8WG2 - chains A and B; structure by X-ray diffraction, 2.45 A resolution.

[Chain A (and B)]
Name: Candidate alpha-glucosidase Glycoside hydrolase family 97
Organism: Flavobacterium johnsoniae (strain ATCC 17061 / DSM 2064 / JCM 8514 / NBRC 14942 / NCIMB 11054 / UW101)
Notes: EC 3.2.1.70; chain B of this document is another copy of the same molecule, construct and numbering; everything in this record applies to it too
Reference sequence: A5FBI0 (A5FBI0_FLAJ1); residue numbers follow UniProt; this construct covers 21-704
Sequence (685 residues; each row starts with the number of its first residue):
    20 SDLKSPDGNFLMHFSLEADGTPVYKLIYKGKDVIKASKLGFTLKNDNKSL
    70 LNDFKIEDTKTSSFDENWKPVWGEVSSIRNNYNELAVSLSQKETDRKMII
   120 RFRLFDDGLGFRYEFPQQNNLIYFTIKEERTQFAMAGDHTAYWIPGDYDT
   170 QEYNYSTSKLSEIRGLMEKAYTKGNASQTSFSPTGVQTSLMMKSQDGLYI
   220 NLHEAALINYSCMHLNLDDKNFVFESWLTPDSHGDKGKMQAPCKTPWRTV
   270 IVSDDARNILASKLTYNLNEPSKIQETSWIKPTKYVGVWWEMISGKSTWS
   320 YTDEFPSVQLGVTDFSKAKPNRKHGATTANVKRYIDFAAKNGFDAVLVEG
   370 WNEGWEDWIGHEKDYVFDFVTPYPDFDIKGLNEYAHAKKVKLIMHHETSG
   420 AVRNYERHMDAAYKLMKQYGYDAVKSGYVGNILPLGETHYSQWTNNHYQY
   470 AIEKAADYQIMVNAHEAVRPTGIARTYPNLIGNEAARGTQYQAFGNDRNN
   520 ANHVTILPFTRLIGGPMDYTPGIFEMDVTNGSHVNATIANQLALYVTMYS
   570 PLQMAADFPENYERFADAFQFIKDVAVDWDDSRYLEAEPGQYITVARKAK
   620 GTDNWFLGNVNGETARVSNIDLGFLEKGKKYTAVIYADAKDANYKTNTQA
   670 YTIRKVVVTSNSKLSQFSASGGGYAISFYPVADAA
Unresolved in the structure: 193-195, 702-704 (chain B: 701-704)
Sequence notes: expression tag (20); engineered mutation Gln509 (Glu in A5FBI0)
Metal / ion sites: Ca2+: Glu171, Glu485, Glu503, Gln509 (together with alpha-D-glucopyranose)

[Chain A / chain B interface]
Pairs across the interface (57):
  Gln136(A) - Phe324(B)
  Gln137(A) - Pro325(B)
  Ile141(A) - Pro325(B)  hydrophobic
  Ile141(A) - Ser326(B)
  Tyr142(A) - Ser326(B)
  Tyr142(A) - Asp376(B)  hydrogen bond
  Tyr142(A) - His380(B)
  Tyr142(A) - Lys382(B)
  Ser251(A) - Pro453(B)
  His252(A) - Leu454(B)
  Lys257(A) - Leu454(B)
  Gln259(A) - Ser326(B)  hydrogen bond
  Gln259(A) - Val327(B)  hydrogen bond (side chain-backbone)
  Gln259(A) - Gln328(B)  hydrogen bond (backbone-side chain)
  Gln259(A) - Asp376(B)
  Gln259(A) - Lys382(B)
  Ala260(A) - Ser326(B)  hydrogen bond (backbone-side chain)
  Ala260(A) - Gln328(B)
  Pro261(A) - Gln328(B)  hydrogen bond (backbone-side chain)
  Pro325(A) - Gln136(B)
  Pro325(A) - Gln137(B)
  Pro325(A) - Ile141(B)  hydrophobic
  Ser326(A) - Ile141(B)
  Ser326(A) - Tyr142(B)
  Ser326(A) - Gln259(B)  hydrogen bond
  Ser326(A) - Ala260(B)  hydrogen bond (side chain-backbone)
  Val327(A) - Gln259(B)  hydrogen bond (backbone-side chain)
  Gln328(A) - Gln259(B)  hydrogen bond (side chain-backbone)
  Gln328(A) - Ala260(B)
  Gln328(A) - Pro261(B)  hydrogen bond (side chain-backbone)
  Asp376(A) - Tyr142(B)  hydrogen bond
  Asp376(A) - Gln259(B)
  His380(A) - Tyr142(B)
  Glu381(A) - Lys257(B)  salt bridge
  Lys382(A) - Tyr142(B)  hydrogen bond
  Lys382(A) - Gln259(B)
  Asp383(A) - Trp462(B)
  Arg422(A) - Glu425(B)
  Arg422(A) - Trp462(B)  hydrogen bond (side chain-backbone)
  Arg422(A) - Asn465(B)
  Glu425(A) - Arg422(B)
  Glu425(A) - Arg426(B)  salt bridge
  Arg426(A) - Glu425(B)  salt bridge
  Arg426(A) - Asn465(B)  hydrogen bond
  Arg426(A) - His466(B)
  Arg426(A) - Tyr469(B)
  Pro453(A) - Ser251(B)
  Pro453(A) - Trp462(B)
  Leu454(A) - His252(B)
  Leu454(A) - Lys257(B)
  Trp462(A) - Asp383(B)
  Trp462(A) - Arg422(B)  hydrogen bond (backbone-side chain)
  Trp462(A) - Pro453(B)
  Asn465(A) - Arg422(B)  hydrogen bond
  Asn465(A) - Arg426(B)  hydrogen bond
  His466(A) - Arg426(B)
  Tyr469(A) - Arg426(B)
Other interface residues (no listed pair), chain A (32 interface residues in all): Asn138, Phe324, Leu452, Gly455
Other interface residues (no listed pair), chain B (31 interface residues in all): Glu381, Leu452, Gly455

[Summary]
The interface between chain A and chain B involves 32 residues on one side and 31 on the other, with 18
hydrogen bonds and 3 salt bridges. Among the polar pairs are Glu381(A)-Lys257(B), Glu425(A)-Arg426(B) and
Tyr142(A)-Asp376(B). Glu171(A), Glu485(A), Glu503(A) and Gln509(A) coordinate Ca2+.
Both chains are Candidate alpha-glucosidase Glycoside hydrolase family 97 (Flavobacterium johnsoniae (strain
ATCC 17061 / DSM 2064 / JCM 8514 / NBRC 14942 / NCIMB 11054 / UW101)). Entry 8WG2 (Crystal structure of GH97
glucodextranase mutant E509Q from Flavobacterium johnsoniae in complex with isomaltotriose) was determined by
X-ray diffraction, deposited together with 8WG0 and 8WG1.
